PDB entry 4ZP3 | X-ray diffraction, 2.63 A resolution | chains B and M of the 3 polymer chains in the assembly

# Chain B
Protein: cAMP-dependent protein kinase type II-alpha regulatory subunit
Organism: Homo sapiens
UniProtKB: P13861 (KAP2_HUMAN); residues 1-43 here correspond to UniProt positions 2-44 (UniProt number = residue number + 1)
Sequence (43 residues; row label = number of the first residue in the row):
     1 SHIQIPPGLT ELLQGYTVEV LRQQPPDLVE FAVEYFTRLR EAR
Not modelled in the structure: 1-4
Ion coordination: Cd2+: Glu-41 (shared with 1 residue of chain C; 1 residue of chain J)

# Chain M
Protein: A-kinase anchor protein 7 isoforms alpha and beta
Organism: Homo sapiens
UniProtKB: O43687 (AKA7A_HUMAN); residue numbers follow UniProt; this construct covers 43-82
Sequence (40 residues; numbered 43 to 82; the number before each row is that of its first residue):
    43 NGGEPDDAEL VRLSKRLVEN AVLKAVQQYL EETQNKNKPG
Not modelled in the structure: 43-48, 77-82
Reported in the primary citation:
  - mutagenesis - D49A/Q70A/E74A (KD2 = 22.8 nM): decreased binding to cAMP-dependent protein kinase type II-alpha regulatory subunit (chain B)

# Interface between chain B and chain M
Contacting residue pairs (14):
  Leu-9(B) with Leu-59(M), hydrophobic
  Thr-10(B) with Ala-63(M)
  Leu-13(B) with Ala-63(M), hydrophobic
  Gln-14(B) with Ala-63(M); Lys-66(M); Ala-67(M); Gln-70(M), hydrogen bond
  Thr-17(B) with Ala-67(M)
  Val-18(B) with Ala-67(M), hydrophobic; Gln-70(M)
  Leu-21(B) with Ala-67(M); Tyr-71(M), hydrogen bond (backbone-side chain)
  Arg-22(B) with Tyr-71(M); Glu-74(M), salt bridge
Also at the interface, not in a pair above, chain B (9 interface residues in all): Ile-5
Also at the interface, not in a pair above, chain M (12 interface residues in all): Leu-55, Val-60, Asn-62, Val-64, Val-68
The authors on this interface:
  - pairs named by the authors: Arg-22(B)/Glu-74(M) (salt bridge)
  - interface residues, chain M: Ala-63(M)
  - hot spots on chain M (mutagenesis) - L52D, L55D, V68D: decreased binding to RIIalpha

# Overview
Chain B and chain M form an interface of 9 and 12 residues respectively, with 2 hydrogen bonds and 1 salt
bridge. Among the polar pairs are Arg-22(B)/Glu-74(M), Gln-14(B)/Gln-70(M) and Leu-21(B)/Tyr-71(M). The
authors report a salt bridge between Arg-22(B) and Glu-74(M). The paper reports that L52D, L55D and V68D of
chain M reduce binding to RIIalpha; the interface residue Ala-63(M).
Here chain B is cAMP-dependent protein kinase type II-alpha regulatory subunit and chain M is A-kinase anchor
protein 7 isoforms alpha and beta, both from Homo sapiens. Entry 4ZP3 (AKAP18:PKA-RIIalpha structure reveals
crucial anchor points for recognition of regulatory subunits of PKA) was determined by X-ray diffraction.
